PDB entry 6HQJ | X-ray diffraction, 1.80 A resolution | chain A

Chain A:
Molecule: Polyphenol oxidase A, chloroplastic
Organism: Solanum lycopersicum
Notes: EC 1.10.3.1
Amino-acid sequence (506 residues; row label = number of the first residue in the row):
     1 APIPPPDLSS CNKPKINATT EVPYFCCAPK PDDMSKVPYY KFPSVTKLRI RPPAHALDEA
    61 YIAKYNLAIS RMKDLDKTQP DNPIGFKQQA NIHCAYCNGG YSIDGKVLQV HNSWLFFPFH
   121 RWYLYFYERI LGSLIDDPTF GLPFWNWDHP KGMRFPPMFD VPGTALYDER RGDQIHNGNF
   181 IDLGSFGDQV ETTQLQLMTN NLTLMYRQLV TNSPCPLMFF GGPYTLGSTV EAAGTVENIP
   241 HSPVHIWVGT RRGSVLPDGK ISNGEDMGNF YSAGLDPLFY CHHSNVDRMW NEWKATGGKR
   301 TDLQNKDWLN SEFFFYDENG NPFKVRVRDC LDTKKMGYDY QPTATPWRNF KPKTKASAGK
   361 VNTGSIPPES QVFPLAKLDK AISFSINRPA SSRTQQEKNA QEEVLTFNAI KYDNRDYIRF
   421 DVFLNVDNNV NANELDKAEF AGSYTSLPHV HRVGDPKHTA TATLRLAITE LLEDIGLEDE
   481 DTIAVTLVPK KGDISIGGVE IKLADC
Not modelled in the structure: 1-25, 450-458, 506
Disulfide bonds: Cys26-Cys94
From the paper describing this entry:
  - conformationally variable residues (side-chain flip): Phe270
  - contacts within the chain: Cys97-His111
  - catalytic residues: Glu237

Summary:
The paper reports the catalytic residue Glu237; conformational variability at Phe270.
Chain A is Polyphenol oxidase A, chloroplastic (Solanum lycopersicum); the structure, apo-form of polyphenol
oxidase from Solanum lycopersicum, was determined by X-ray diffraction, deposited together with 6HQI.
